PDB entry 1GIM | X-ray diffraction, 2.50 A resolution | chain A

# Chain A
Protein: Adenylosuccinate synthetase
Source organism: Escherichia coli
Notes: EC 6.3.4.4
UniProt: P0A7D4 (PURA_ECOLI); residues 1-431 here = UniProt positions 1-431
Amino-acid sequence (431 residues; row label = number of the first residue in the row):
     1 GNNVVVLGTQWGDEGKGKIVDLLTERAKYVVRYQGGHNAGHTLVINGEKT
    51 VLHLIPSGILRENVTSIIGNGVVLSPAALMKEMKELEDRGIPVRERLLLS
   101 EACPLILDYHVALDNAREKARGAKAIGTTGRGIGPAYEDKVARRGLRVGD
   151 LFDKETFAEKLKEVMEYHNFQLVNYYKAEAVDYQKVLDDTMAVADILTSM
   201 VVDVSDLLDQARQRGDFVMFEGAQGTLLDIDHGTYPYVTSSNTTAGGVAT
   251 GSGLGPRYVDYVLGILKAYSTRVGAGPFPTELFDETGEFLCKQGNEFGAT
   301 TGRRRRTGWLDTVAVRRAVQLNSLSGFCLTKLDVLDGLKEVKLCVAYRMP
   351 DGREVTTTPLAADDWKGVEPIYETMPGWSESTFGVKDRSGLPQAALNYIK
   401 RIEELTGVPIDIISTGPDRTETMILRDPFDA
Curated features (UniProtKB/Swiss-Prot):
  - binding site (IMP): R144, R304
  - binding site (GTP): R306
  - mutagenesis: R144 (R144L: Does not reduce catalytic efficiency), R304 (R304L: Reduces catalytic efficiency by 87%)
Metal / ion sites: Mg2+: G40 (together with GDP, hadacidin, nitrate ion)
Small-molecule neighbours:
  - GDP (guanosine-5'-diphosphate): D13, E14, G15, K16, G17, K18, G40, H41, T42, V44, A299, R305, T330, K331, D333, V334, S414, T415, G416, P417
  - hadacidin (HDA): D13, N38, A39, G40, T129, V273, G298, A299, T300, T301, G302, R303, R305
  - inosinic acid (IMP): W11, G12, D13, N38, A39, G40, I126, G127, T128, T129, G130, I133, R143, Q224, L228, V238, T239, V273, G274, R303

# Summary
Bound to chain A: hadacidin, inosinic acid and GDP. Curated annotation (UniProt) lists IMP-binding residues
R144 and R304, GTP-binding residue R306 and 2 mutagenesis sites.
Chain A is Adenylosuccinate synthetase (Escherichia coli); the structure, Crystal structure of
adenylosuccinate synthetase from escherichia coli complexed with GDP, imp, hadacidin, NO3-, and MG2+. ..., was
determined by X-ray diffraction (same publication as 1GIN).
